Entry 7DQ4 (electron microscopy, 3.80 A resolution); this record covers chains 1 and 3 of the 3 polymer chains in the assembly.

[Chain 1]
Name: Virion protein 1
Organism: Coxsackievirus B1
UniProtKB: W8GTF7 (W8GTF7_9ENTO); residue numbers follow UniProt; this construct covers 1-278
Chain sequence (278 residues; row label = number of the first residue in the row):
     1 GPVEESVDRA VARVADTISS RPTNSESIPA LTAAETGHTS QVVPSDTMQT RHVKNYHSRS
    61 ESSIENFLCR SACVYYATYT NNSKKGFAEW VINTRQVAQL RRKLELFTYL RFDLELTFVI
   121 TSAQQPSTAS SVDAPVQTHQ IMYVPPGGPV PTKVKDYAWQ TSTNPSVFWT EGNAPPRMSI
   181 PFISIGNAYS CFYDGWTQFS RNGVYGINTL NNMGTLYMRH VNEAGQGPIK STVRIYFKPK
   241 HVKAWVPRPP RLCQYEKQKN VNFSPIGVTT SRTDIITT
Not modelled in the structure: 1-57, 277-278
Construct notes: variant Lys84 (Glu in W8GTF7)
From the paper describing this entry:
  - conformationally variable residues (loop rearrangement): Pro145 to Thr152, Thr197 to Val204

[Chain 3]
Name: VP3
Organism: Coxsackievirus B1
UniProtKB: L7UV52 (L7UV52_9ENTO); residues 1-238 here correspond to UniProt positions 333-570 (UniProt number = residue number + 332)
Chain sequence (238 residues; each row starts with the number of its first residue):
     1 GLPVMTTPGS TQFLTSDDFQ SPSAMPQFDV TPEMQIPGRV NNLMEIAEVD SVVPVNNTED
    61 NVSSLKAYQI PVQSNSDNGK QVFGFPLQPG ANNVLNRTLL GEILNYYTHW SGSIKLTFMF
   121 CGSAMATGKF LLAYSPPGAG VPKNRKDAML GTHVIWDVGL QSSCVLCVPW ISQTHYRYVV
   181 EDEYTAAGYV TCWYQTNIVV PADVQSSCDI LCFVSACNDF SVRMLKDTPF IRQDTFYQ
Not modelled in the structure: 173-185, 233-238

[How chain 1 and chain 3 interact]
Pairs across the interface (91):
  Ser58(1) with Ser221(3); Val222(3), hydrogen bond (side chain-backbone)
  Arg59(1) with Asn42(3), hydrogen bond (backbone-side chain); Asp219(3), salt bridge
  Glu61(1) with Tyr107(3), hydrogen bond (backbone-side chain); Val222(3); Arg223(3); Met224(3), hydrogen bond (side chain-backbone); Leu225(3)
  Ser62(1) with Asn42(3), hydrogen bond; Leu43(3), hydrogen bond (backbone-backbone); Tyr107(3); Val222(3)
  Ser63(1) with Asn41(3)
  Ile64(1) with Val40(3); Asn41(3)
  Phe67(1) with Leu43(3), hydrophobic; Leu225(3), hydrophobic
  Ser71(1) with Thr15(3), hydrogen bond (side chain-backbone)
  Gln99(1) with Asp227(3); Thr228(3); Ile231(3)
  Arg102(1) with Glu102(3), salt bridge; Tyr106(3)
  Lys103(1) with Tyr106(3)
  Phe107(1) with Val40(3), hydrophobic
  Arg111(1) with Thr31(3), hydrogen bond (side chain-backbone); Pro32(3)
  Thr117(1) with Phe13(3)
  Val119(1) with Phe13(3), hydrophobic
  Tyr143(1) with Met25(3), hydrophobic
  Pro165(1) with Ala24(3)
  Pro175(1) with Phe13(3), hydrophobic
  Arg177(1) with Asp17(3), salt bridge; Ser21(3); Pro22(3)
  Met178(1) with Pro22(3); Ala24(3), hydrophobic
  Ser179(1) with Ser21(3); Pro22(3), hydrogen bond (backbone-backbone); Ser23(3); Ala24(3), hydrogen bond (backbone-backbone)
  Pro181(1) with Met25(3)
  Phe182(1) with Val30(3)
  Ile183(1) with Phe28(3), hydrophobic
  Ser184(1) with Thr31(3)
  Ile185(1) with Thr31(3)
  Gly186(1) with Thr31(3)
  Asn187(1) with Thr31(3); Pro32(3); Met34(3)
  Lys243(1) with Glu33(3), salt bridge; Arg39(3)
  Ala244(1) with Arg39(3); Val40(3), hydrogen bond (backbone-backbone)
  Trp245(1) with Ile36(3), hydrogen bond (side chain-backbone); Gly38(3); Arg39(3)
  Val246(1) with Gly38(3), hydrogen bond (backbone-backbone)
  Pro247(1) with Val40(3); Ile46(3), hydrophobic
  Pro250(1) with Leu99(3); Glu102(3)
  Leu252(1) with Arg97(3)
  Gln254(1) with Arg232(3)
  Gly267(1) with Val62(3); Ser63(3)
  Val268(1) with Val62(3), hydrogen bond (backbone-backbone); Tyr68(3)
  Thr269(1) with Pro54(3); Asn57(3); Val62(3); Arg97(3)
  Thr270(1) with Asn57(3); Asn92(3)
  Ser271(1) with Asn57(3); Glu59(3)
  Arg272(1) with Val55(3), hydrogen bond (side chain-backbone); Asn57(3); Thr58(3); Glu59(3); Gly84(3), hydrogen bond (side chain-backbone); Phe85(3)
  Ile275(1) with Asn56(3); Ile70(3), hydrophobic; Phe83(3), hydrophobic; Gly84(3)
  Ile276(1) with Gln81(3); Val82(3); Phe83(3), hydrophobic; Gly84(3)
Other interface residues (no listed pair), chain 1 (58 interface residues in all): Asn66, Arg70, Ala98, Tyr109, Glu115, Pro145, Ile180, Ala188, Tyr236, Lys238, Lys240, Arg251, Thr273, Asp274
Other interface residues (no listed pair), chain 3 (59 interface residues in all): Pro37, Met44, Pro71, Pro86, Phe220, Phe230

[In short]
58 residues of chain 1 and 59 residues of chain 3 are in contact, with 16 hydrogen bonds and 4 salt bridges.
Among the polar pairs are Arg59(1)-Asp219(3), Arg102(1)-Glu102(3) and Arg177(1)-Asp17(3). From the paper:
conformational variability at Pro145(1) and Thr197(1).
Chain 1 is Virion protein 1 and chain 3 is VP3, both from Coxsackievirus B1; the structure, Cryo-EM structure
of CAR triggered Coxsackievirus B1 A-particle, was determined by electron microscopy, deposited together with
7DPF, 7DPG, 7DPZ and 7DQ1.
